6O0G - chains D and B of the 4 polymer chains in the assembly; structure by X-ray diffraction, 2.40 A resolution.

[Chain D (and B)]
Name: 2-succinyl-5-enolpyruvyl-6-hydroxy-3-cyclohexene-1-carboxylate synthase
Source organism: Mycobacterium tuberculosis (strain ATCC 25618 / H37Rv)
Notes: EC 2.2.1.9; chain B of this document is another copy of the same molecule, construct and numbering; everything in this record applies to it too
Reference sequence: P9WK11 (MEND_MYCTU); residue numbers follow UniProt; this construct covers 1-554
Amino-acid sequence (574 residues; each row starts with the number of its first residue; numbers below 1 keep their minus sign (Met-19 is residue -19)):
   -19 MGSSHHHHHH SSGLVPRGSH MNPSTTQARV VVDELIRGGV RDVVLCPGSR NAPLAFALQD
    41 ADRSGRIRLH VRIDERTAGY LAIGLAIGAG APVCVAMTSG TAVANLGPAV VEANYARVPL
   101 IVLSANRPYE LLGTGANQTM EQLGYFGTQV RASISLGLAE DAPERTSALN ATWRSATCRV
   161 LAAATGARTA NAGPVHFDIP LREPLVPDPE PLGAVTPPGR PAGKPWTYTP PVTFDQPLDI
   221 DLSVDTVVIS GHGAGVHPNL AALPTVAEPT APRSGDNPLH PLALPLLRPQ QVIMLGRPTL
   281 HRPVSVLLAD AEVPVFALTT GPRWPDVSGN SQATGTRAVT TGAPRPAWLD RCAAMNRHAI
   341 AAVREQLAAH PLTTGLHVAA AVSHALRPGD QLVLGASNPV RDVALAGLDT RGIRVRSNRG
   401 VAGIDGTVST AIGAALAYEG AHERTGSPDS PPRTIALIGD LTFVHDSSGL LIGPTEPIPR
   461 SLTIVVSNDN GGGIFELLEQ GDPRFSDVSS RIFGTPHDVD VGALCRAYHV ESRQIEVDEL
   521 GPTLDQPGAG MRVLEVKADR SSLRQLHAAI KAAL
Not modelled in the structure: -19 to 1, 116-118, 184-195 (chain B: -19 to 0, 191-194, 472-487, 494-495, 527-528)
Sequence notes: initiating methionine (-19); expression tag (-18 to 0)
Bound ions: Mg2+: Asp440, Asp469, Gly471 (together with TOG)
Residues lining bound ligands:
  - 1,4-dihydroxy-2-naphthoic acid (DNA): Asn94, Tyr95, Arg97, His232, Gly233, Gly276, Arg277, Thr299, Arg303, Trp304, Pro305
  - TOG (4-[3-[(4-azanyl-2-methyl-pyrimidin-5-yl)methyl]-4-methyl-5-[2-[oxidanyl(phosphonooxy)phosphoryl]oxyethyl]-1,3-thiazol-3 -ium-2-yl]-4-oxidanyl-butanoic acid): Ala376, Ser377, Asn378, Pro379, Arg381, Arg399, Ala402, Gly403, Ile404, Asp405, Gly439, Asp440, Leu441, Thr442, His445, Asp469, Gly471, Gly472, Gly473, Ile474, Phe475
From the paper describing this entry:
  - binding site for 1,4-dihydroxy-2-naphthoic acid: Arg97, Arg277, Arg303
  - binding site for TOG: Asn117, Arg399 (citing earlier work)
  - catalytic residues: Glu55, Gln118 (citing earlier work)
  - mutagenesis - R97A, R277A, R303A: decreased catalytic activity
  - mutagenesis - R97A, R303A (6-fold): decreased binding to 1,4-dihydroxy-2-naphthoic acid

[How chain D and chain B interact]
Contacting residue pairs (83; chain D residue first):
  Ala151(D) with Gly309(B)
  Ser155(D) with Gly309(B), hydrogen bond (side chain-backbone)
  Arg159(D) with Trp304(B), hydrogen bond (side chain-backbone); Pro305(B), hydrogen bond (side chain-backbone); Asp306(B)
  Arg168(D) with Phe214(B); Gln216(B), hydrogen bond; Thr299(B), hydrogen bond; Gly301(B), hydrogen bond (side chain-backbone); Pro302(B), hydrogen bond (side chain-backbone); Arg303(B), hydrogen bond (side chain-backbone); Trp304(B); Thr314(B), hydrogen bond; Gly315(B), hydrogen bond (side chain-backbone)
  Thr169(D) with Pro302(B)
  Arg200(D) with Asn310(B), hydrogen bond; Gln312(B)
  Trp206(D) with Gly309(B), hydrogen bond (side chain-backbone); Asn310(B); Ser311(B); Gln312(B)
  Thr207(D) with Ser311(B), hydrogen bond (side chain-backbone); Gln312(B); Thr314(B)
  Tyr208(D) with Gln312(B), hydrogen bond (backbone-backbone); Ala313(B); Thr314(B), hydrogen bond (backbone-backbone)
  Thr209(D) with Gln216(B); Thr314(B)
  Pro210(D) with Gln216(B), hydrogen bond (backbone-side chain); Pro217(B); Leu218(B), hydrophobic; Thr314(B)
  Pro211(D) with Asp215(B); Gln216(B); Pro217(B)
  Val212(D) with Phe214(B), hydrophobic; Asp215(B)
  Thr213(D) with Thr213(B); Phe214(B); Asp215(B), hydrogen bond (backbone-backbone)
  Phe214(D) with Arg168(B); Thr169(B); Val212(B), hydrophobic; Thr213(B); Phe214(B), hydrophobic
  Asp215(D) with Val212(B); Thr213(B), hydrogen bond (backbone-backbone)
  Gln216(D) with Ala167(B); Arg168(B), hydrogen bond; Thr209(B), hydrogen bond; Pro210(B); Val212(B)
  Pro217(D) with Pro210(B)
  Thr299(D) with Arg168(B), hydrogen bond
  Gly301(D) with Arg168(B), hydrogen bond (backbone-side chain)
  Pro302(D) with Arg168(B), hydrogen bond (backbone-side chain); Thr169(B)
  Arg303(D) with Arg168(B), hydrogen bond (backbone-side chain)
  Trp304(D) with Arg159(B), hydrogen bond (backbone-side chain); Ala162(B), hydrophobic; Arg168(B)
  Pro305(D) with Arg159(B)
  Asp306(D) with Ser155(B), hydrogen bond; Arg159(B), salt bridge
  Ser308(D) with Ala151(B); Thr152(B)
  Gly309(D) with Ala151(B); Ser155(B); Trp206(B), hydrogen bond (backbone-side chain)
  Ser311(D) with Trp206(B); Thr207(B), hydrogen bond (backbone-side chain)
  Gln312(D) with Arg200(B); Trp206(B); Thr207(B); Tyr208(B), hydrogen bond (backbone-backbone)
  Ala313(D) with Tyr208(B)
  Thr314(D) with Arg168(B); Thr207(B); Tyr208(B), hydrogen bond (backbone-backbone); Thr209(B), hydrogen bond; Pro210(B)
  Gly315(D) with Arg168(B), hydrogen bond (backbone-side chain)
Other interface residues (no listed pair), chain D (39 interface residues in all): Gly127, Ser147, Ala148, Ala162, Ala167, Leu218, Thr316
Other interface residues (no listed pair), chain B (41 interface residues in all): Thr128, Ala148, Cys158, Ala170, Ala291, Thr316

[Overview]
The interface between chain D and chain B involves 39 residues on one side and 41 on the other; the contacts
include 32 hydrogen bonds and 1 salt bridge. Polar contacts include Asp306(D)-Arg159(B), Ser155(D)-Gly309(B)
and Arg159(D)-Trp304(B). From the paper: catalytic residues Glu55(D) and Gln118(D); R97A, R277A and R303A of
chain D reduce catalytic activity.
Chain D and chain B are both 2-succinyl-5-enolpyruvyl-6-hydroxy-3-cyclohexene-1-carboxylate synthase
(Mycobacterium tuberculosis (strain ATCC 25618 / H37Rv)); the structure, M.tb MenD bound to Intermediate I and
Inhibitor, was determined by X-ray diffraction (same publication as 6O04, 6O0J and 6O0N).
